Entry 6X1C (X-ray diffraction, 2.90 A resolution); this record covers chains D and E of the 6 polymer chains in the assembly.

== Chain D ==
Name: Tubulin beta-2B chain
Source organism: Sus scrofa
UniProtKB: A0A287AGU7 (A0A287AGU7_PIG); residue numbers follow UniProt; this construct covers 1-445
Sequence (445 residues; each row starts with the number of its first residue):
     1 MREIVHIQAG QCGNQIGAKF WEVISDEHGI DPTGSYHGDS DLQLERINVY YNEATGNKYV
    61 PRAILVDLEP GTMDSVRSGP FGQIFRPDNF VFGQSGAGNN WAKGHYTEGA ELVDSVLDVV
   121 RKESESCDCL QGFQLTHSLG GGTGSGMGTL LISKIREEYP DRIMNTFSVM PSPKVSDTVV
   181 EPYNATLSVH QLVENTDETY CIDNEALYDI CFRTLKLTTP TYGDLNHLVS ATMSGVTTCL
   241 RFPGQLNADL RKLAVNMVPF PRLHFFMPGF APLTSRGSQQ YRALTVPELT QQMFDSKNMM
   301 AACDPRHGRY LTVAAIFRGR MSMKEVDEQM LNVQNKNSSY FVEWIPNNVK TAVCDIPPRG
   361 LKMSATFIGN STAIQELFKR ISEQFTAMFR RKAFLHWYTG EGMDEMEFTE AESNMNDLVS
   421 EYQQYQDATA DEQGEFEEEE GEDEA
Disordered / not traced: 274-283, 432-445
Metal / ion sites: Mg2+: Q11 (together with GTP)
Ligand contacts:
  - GTP (guanosine-5'-triphosphate): G10, Q11, C12, Q15, I16, D67, E69, A97, G98, N99, S138, G140, G141, G142, T143, G144, S145, V169, P171, V175, S176, E181, N204, L207, Y222, L225, N226
  - Y5J (4-(2-chlorofuro[3,2-d]pyrimidin-4-yl)-7-methoxy-3,4-dihydroquinoxalin-2(1H)-one): V236, C239, L240, L246, N247, A248, K252, L253, N256, M257, T312, V313, A314, A315, I316, N348, K350, A352

== Chain E ==
Name: Stathmin-4
Source organism: Rattus norvegicus
UniProtKB: P63043 (STMN4_RAT); residues 5-145 here correspond to UniProt positions 49-189 (UniProt number = residue number + 44)
Sequence (143 residues; each row starts with the number of its first residue):
     3 MADMEVIELN KCTSGQSFEV ILKPPSFDGV PEFNASLPRR RDPSLEEIQK KLEAAEERRK
    63 YQEAELLKHL AEKREHEREV IQKAIEENNN FIKMAKEKLA QKMESNKENR EAHLAAMLER
   123 LQEKDKHAEE VRKNKELKEE ASR
Disordered / not traced: 3-5, 29-43, 142-145
Differences from the reference sequence: initiating methionine (3); expression tag (4)
Curated features (UniProtKB/Swiss-Prot):
  - modified residue: S46 (Phosphoserine)

== Interface between chain D and chain E ==
Pairs across the interface - 24 pairs, chain D then chain E:
  Y106(D) with H129(E), hydrogen bond; A130(E), hydrophobic; V133(E), hydrophobic; R134(E), hydrogen bond (backbone-side chain)
  A110(D) with R134(E)
  S153(D) with L123(E); K126(E)
  K154(D) with D127(E), salt bridge
  R156(D) with L123(E)
  E157(D) with L120(E); L123(E); Q124(E); D127(E)
  Q191(D) with K126(E), hydrogen bond
  N195(D) with L123(E)
  T399(D) with K140(E), hydrogen bond (backbone-side chain)
  G400(D) with K137(E)
  E401(D) with V133(E); K137(E)
  G402(D) with V133(E); N136(E); K137(E)
  M403(D) with V133(E)
  E407(D) with H129(E), salt bridge
Other interface residues (no listed pair), chain D (18 interface residues in all): H105, T107, P160, D161
Other interface residues (no listed pair), chain E (15 interface residues in all): R112, L116, M119

== Summary ==
Chain D and chain E form an interface of 18 and 15 residues respectively; the contacts include 4 hydrogen
bonds and 2 salt bridges. Polar pairs include K154(D)-D127(E), E407(D)-H129(E) and Y106(D)-H129(E). Chain D
binds GTP and compound Y5J.
Chain D is Tubulin beta-2B chain (Sus scrofa) and chain E is Stathmin-4 (Rattus norvegicus); the structure,
Tubulin-RB3_SLD-TTL in complex with compound 5j, was determined by X-ray diffraction together with 6X1E, 6X1F,
7LZ7 and 7LZ8 from the same study.
